Entry 3WMM (X-ray diffraction, 3.01 A resolution); this record covers chains 9 and 0 of the 36 polymer chains in the assembly.

Chain 9:
Molecule: LH1 alpha polypeptide
Organism: Thermochromatium tepidum
UniProt: D2Z0P2 (D2Z0P2_THETI); numbering as in UniProt (aligned over 1-61)
Amino-acid sequence (61 residues; row label = number of the first residue in the row):
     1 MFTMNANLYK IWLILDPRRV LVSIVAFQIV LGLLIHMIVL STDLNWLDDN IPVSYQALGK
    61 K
Disordered / not traced: 1
Metal / ion sites: Ca2+: W46, D49, N50, I51 (shared with 1 residue of chain 8)
Residues lining bound ligands:
  - bacteriochlorophyll a (BCL), molecule 1: I11, W12, L15, I24, I35
  - bacteriochlorophyll a (BCL), molecule 2: V25, Q28, I29, G32, H36, V39, W46, L47
  - bacteriochlorophyll a (BCL), molecule 3: Q28, L31, G32, I35, H36, V39
  - spirilloxanthin (CRT), molecule 1: L8, K10, I11, L13, I14
  - spirilloxanthin (CRT), molecule 2: L21, I24, F27, Q28, L34, I35, I38

Chain 0:
Molecule: LH1 beta polypeptide
Organism: Thermochromatium tepidum
UniProt: D2Z0P1 (D2Z0P1_THETI); residues 0-46 here correspond to UniProt positions 1-47 (UniProt number = residue number + 1)
Amino-acid sequence (47 residues; numbered 0 to 46; the number before each row is that of its first residue; numbering starts at 0):
     0 MAEQKSLTGL TDDEAKEFHA IFMQSMYAWF GLVVIAHLLA WLYRPWL
Disordered / not traced: 0-6
Metal / ion sites: Ca2+: L46 (shared with 4 residues of chain A)
Residues lining bound ligands:
  - bacteriochlorophyll a (BCL), molecule 1: W28, L31, V32, A35, H36, A39
  - bacteriochlorophyll a (BCL), molecule 2: W28, F29, V32, H36, A39, W40, W45
  - spirilloxanthin (CRT): E16, F17, I20, F21, S24, M25, F29

Interface between chain 9 and chain 0:
Pairs across the interface (20; chain 9 residue first):
  F2(9) - Y26(0)  hydrogen bond (backbone-side chain)
  N5(9) - H18(0)  hydrogen bond (backbone-side chain)
  N5(9) - M22(0)
  N5(9) - Y26(0)  hydrogen bond
  L8(9) - H18(0)  hydrogen bond (backbone-side chain)
  Y9(9) - D11(0)
  Y9(9) - A14(0)
  Y9(9) - K15(0)
  Y9(9) - H18(0)  hydrogen bond (backbone-side chain)
  W12(9) - L9(0)
  W12(9) - A14(0)
  W12(9) - F17(0)
  W12(9) - H18(0)  hydrogen bond
  W12(9) - F21(0)  hydrophobic
  L13(9) - T7(0)
  L13(9) - G8(0)
  L13(9) - L9(0)
  L13(9) - T10(0)
  Q28(9) - W28(0)  hydrogen bond
  N50(9) - R43(0)
Interface residues without a listed pair, chain 9 (10 interface residues in all): A6, I14

Summary:
Chain 9 and chain 0 form an interface of 10 and 14 residues respectively, with 7 hydrogen bonds. Polar
contacts include F2(9)-Y26(0), N5(9)-H18(0) and N5(9)-Y26(0). One spirilloxanthin molecule and 2
bacteriochlorophyll a molecules are bound between chain 9 and chain 0.
Here chain 9 is LH1 alpha polypeptide and chain 0 is LH1 beta polypeptide, both from Thermochromatium tepidum.
Entry 3WMM (Crystal structure of the LH1-RC complex from Thermochromatium tepidum in C2 form) was determined
by X-ray diffraction.
